Entry 5W5D (X-ray diffraction, 2.50 A resolution); this record covers chains A and D of the 6 polymer chains in the assembly.

[Chain A]
Name: Vesicle-associated membrane protein 2
Organism: Rattus norvegicus
Reference sequence: P63045 (VAMP2_RAT); numbering as in UniProt (aligned over 28-66)
Amino-acid sequence (40 residues; row label = number of the first residue in the row):
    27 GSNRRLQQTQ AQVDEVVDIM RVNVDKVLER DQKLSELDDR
Not modelled in the structure: 27-28
Sequence notes: expression tag (27)
Swiss-Prot annotation at these positions:
  - site ((Microbial infection) Cleavage): Gln-58, Lys-59, Lys-59, Leu-60, Arg-66

[Chain D]
Name: Synaptosomal-associated protein 25
Organism: Rattus norvegicus
Reference sequence: P60881 (SNP25_RAT), isoform P60881-2; residue numbers follow UniProt; this construct covers 141-204
Amino-acid sequence (65 residues; numbered 140 to 204; the number before each row is that of its first residue):
   140 MARENEMDEN LEQVSGIIGN LRHMALDMGN EIDTQNRQID RIMEKADSNK TRIDEANQRA
   200 TKMLG
Not modelled in the structure: 140-141, 196-204
Sequence notes: initiating methionine (140)
Swiss-Prot annotation at these positions:
  - site ((Microbial infection) Cleavage): Arg-180, Ile-181, Gln-197, Arg-198
  - modified residue (Phosphoserine): Ser-154, Ser-187

[Chain A / chain D interface]
Pairs across the interface - 32 pairs, chain A then chain D:
  Arg-31(A) / Asp-147(D)  salt bridge
  Arg-31(A) / Leu-150(D)
  Arg-31(A) / Glu-151(D)
  Leu-32(A) / Leu-150(D)  hydrophobic
  Gln-38(A) / Ser-154(D)  hydrogen bond
  Gln-38(A) / Ile-157(D)
  Val-39(A) / Ile-157(D)
  Glu-41(A) / Arg-161(D)  salt bridge
  Val-42(A) / Ile-157(D)  hydrophobic
  Val-42(A) / Leu-160(D)
  Val-42(A) / Arg-161(D)
  Ile-45(A) / Ala-164(D)  hydrophobic
  Ile-45(A) / Leu-165(D)  hydrophobic
  Met-46(A) / Ala-164(D)  hydrophobic
  Asn-49(A) / Ala-164(D)  hydrogen bond (side chain-backbone)
  Asn-49(A) / Met-167(D)
  Asn-49(A) / Gly-168(D)
  Lys-52(A) / Ile-171(D)
  Lys-52(A) / Asp-172(D)  salt bridge
  Lys-52(A) / Asn-175(D)  hydrogen bond (backbone-side chain)
  Val-53(A) / Ile-171(D)  hydrophobic
  Arg-56(A) / Gln-174(D)  hydrogen bond
  Arg-56(A) / Asn-175(D)
  Arg-56(A) / Ile-178(D)
  Lys-59(A) / Ile-178(D)
  Lys-59(A) / Asp-179(D)
  Lys-59(A) / Met-182(D)
  Leu-60(A) / Ile-178(D)  hydrophobic
  Glu-62(A) / Met-182(D)
  Leu-63(A) / Ile-178(D)  hydrophobic
  Leu-63(A) / Ile-181(D)  hydrophobic
  Leu-63(A) / Met-182(D)  hydrophobic
Other interface residues (no listed pair), chain A (18 interface residues in all): Thr-35, Glu-55
Other interface residues (no listed pair), chain D (21 interface residues in all): Val-153, Ala-185

[In short]
The interface between chain A and chain D involves 18 residues on one side and 21 on the other; the contacts
include 4 hydrogen bonds and 3 salt bridges. Polar contacts include Arg-31(A)/Asp-147(D), Glu-41(A)/Arg-161(D)
and Lys-52(A)/Asp-172(D).
Chain A is Vesicle-associated membrane protein 2 and chain D is Synaptosomal-associated protein 25, both from
Rattus norvegicus; the structure, Crystal structure of the primed SNARE-Complexin-Synaptotagmin-1 C2B complex,
was determined by X-ray diffraction (same publication as 5W5C).
